Entry 6UTX (X-ray diffraction, 4.05 A resolution (low resolution: residue-level contacts below are approximate; hydrogen-bond / salt-bridge calls are withheld)); this record covers chains AAA and CCC of the 8 polymer chains in the assembly.

[Chain AAA]
Molecule: DNA-directed RNA polymerase subunit alpha
Organism: Escherichia coli
Notes: EC 2.7.7.6
UniProt: P0A7Z4 (RPOA_ECOLI); numbering as in UniProt (aligned over 1-235)
Sequence (242 residues; numbered -6 to 235; the number before each row is that of its first residue; numbers below 1 keep their minus sign (Ala-6 is residue -6)):
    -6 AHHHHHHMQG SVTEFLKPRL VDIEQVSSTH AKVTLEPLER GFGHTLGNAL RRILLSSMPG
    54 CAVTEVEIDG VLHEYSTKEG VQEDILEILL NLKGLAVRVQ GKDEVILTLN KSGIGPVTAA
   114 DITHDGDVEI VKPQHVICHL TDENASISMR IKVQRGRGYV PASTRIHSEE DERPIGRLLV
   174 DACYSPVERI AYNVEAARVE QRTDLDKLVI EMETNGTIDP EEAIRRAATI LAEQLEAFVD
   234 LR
Not modelled in the structure: -6 to 5
Differences from the reference sequence: expression tag (-6 to 0)
Swiss-Prot annotation at these positions:
  - region: Glu162 to Glu165 (Required for interaction with Crp at class II promoters)
  - mutagenesis: Arg45 (R45C: In rpoA112; temperature-sensitive, blocks RNA polymerase assembly), Glu162 to Glu165 (5-fold decrease in CRP-class II promoter-dependent transcription), Glu165 (E165K: 5-fold decrease in CRP-class II promoter-dependent transcription), Arg191 (R191C: In rpoA101; temperature-sensitive)

[Chain CCC]
Molecule: DNA-directed RNA polymerase subunit beta
Organism: Escherichia coli
Notes: EC 2.7.7.6
UniProt: P0A8V4 (RPOB_ECO57); residues 1-1342 here = UniProt positions 1-1342
Sequence (1342 residues; numbered 1 to 1342; the number before each row is that of its first residue):
     1 MVYSYTEKKR IRKDFGKRPQ VLDVPYLLSI QLDSFQKFIE QDPEGQYGLE AAFRSVFPIQ
    61 SYSGNSELQY VSYRLGEPVF DVQECQIRGV TYSAPLRVKL RLVIYEREAP EGTVKDIKEQ
   121 EVYMGEIPLM TDNGTFVING TERVIVSQLH RSPGVFFDSD KGKTHSSGKV LYNARIIPYR
   181 GSWLDFEFDP KDNLFVRIDR RRKLPATIIL RALNYTTEQI LDLFFEKVIF EIRDNKLQME
   241 LVPERLRGET ASFDIEANGK VYVEKGRRIT ARHIRQLEKD DVKLIEVPVE YIAGKVVAKD
   301 YIDESTGELI CAANMELSLD LLAKLSQSGH KRIETLFTND LDHGPYISET LRVDPTNDRL
   361 SALVEIYRMM RPGEPPTREA AESLFENLFF SEDRYDLSAV GRMKFNRSLL REEIEGSGIL
   421 SKDDIIDVMK KLIDIRNGKG EVDDIDHLGN RRIRSVGEMA ENQFRVGLVR VERAVKERLS
   481 LGDLDTLMPQ DMINAKPISA AVKEFFGSSQ LSQFMDQNNP LSEITHKRRI SALGPGGLTR
   541 ERAGFEVRDV HPTHYGRVCP IETPEGPNIG LINSLSVYAQ TNEYGFLETP YRKVTDGVVT
   601 DEIHYLSAIE EGNYVIAQAN SNLDEEGHFV EDLVTCRSKG ESSLFSRDQV DYMDVSTQQV
   661 VSVGASLIPF LEHDDANRAL MGANMQRQAV PTLRADKPLV GTGMERAVAV DSGVTAVAKR
   721 GGVVQYVDAS RIVIKVNEDE MYPGEAGIDI YNLTKYTRSN QNTCINQMPC VSLGEPVERG
   781 DVLADGPSTD LGELALGQNM RVAFMPWNGY NFEDSILVSE RVVQEDRFTT IHIQELACVS
   841 RDTKLGPEEI TADIPNVGEA ALSKLDESGI VYIGAEVTGG DILVGKVTPK GETQLTPEEK
   901 LLRAIFGEKA SDVKDSSLRV PNGVSGTVID VQVFTRDGVE KDKRALEIEE MQLKQAKKDL
   961 SEELQILEAG LFSRIRAVLV AGGVEAEKLD KLPRDRWLEL GLTDEEKQNQ LEQLAEQYDE
  1021 LKHEFEKKLE AKRRKITQGD DLAPGVLKIV KVYLAVKRRI QPGDKMAGRH GNKGVISKIN
  1081 PIEDMPYDEN GTPVDIVLNP LGVPSRMNIG QILETHLGMA AKGIGDKINA MLKQQQEVAK
  1141 LREFIQRAYD LGADVRQKVD LSTFSDEEVM RLAENLRKGM PIATPVFDGA KEAEIKELLK
  1201 LGDLPTSGQI RLYDGRTGEQ FERPVTVGYM YMLKLNHLVD DKMHARSTGS YSLVTQQPLG
  1261 GKAQFGGQRF GEMEVWALEA YGAAYTLQEM LTVKSDDVNG RTKMYKNIVD GNHQMEPGMP
  1321 ESFNVLLKEI RSLGINIELE DE
Not modelled in the structure: 1-2
Swiss-Prot annotation at these positions:
  - modified residue (N6-acetyllysine): Lys1022, Lys1200

[Chain AAA / chain CCC interface]
Contacting residue pairs (71; chain AAA residue first):
  His37(AAA) - Gly1218(CCC)
  Asn41(AAA) - Gly1215(CCC)
  Asn41(AAA) - Arg1216(CCC)
  Asn41(AAA) - Thr1217(CCC)
  Asn41(AAA) - Gly1218(CCC)
  Arg44(AAA) - Glu1083(CCC)
  Arg44(AAA) - Tyr1087(CCC)
  Arg44(AAA) - Gly1215(CCC)
  Arg45(AAA) - Glu1083(CCC)
  Arg45(AAA) - Asp1084(CCC)
  Arg45(AAA) - Gly1215(CCC)
  Arg45(AAA) - Arg1216(CCC)
  Leu48(AAA) - Ile1082(CCC)
  Ser49(AAA) - Glu1083(CCC)
  Leu65(AAA) - Ile873(CCC)
  Leu65(AAA) - Gly874(CCC)
  His66(AAA) - Gly874(CCC)
  His66(AAA) - Thr927(CCC)
  His66(AAA) - Val928(CCC)
  His66(AAA) - Ile929(CCC)
  Tyr68(AAA) - Tyr756(CCC)
  Tyr68(AAA) - Thr927(CCC)
  Tyr68(AAA) - Ile929(CCC)
  Tyr68(AAA) - Ala1055(CCC)
  Tyr68(AAA) - Lys1057(CCC)
  Thr70(AAA) - Ala729(CCC)
  Thr70(AAA) - Ser730(CCC)
  Lys71(AAA) - Asp728(CCC)
  Glu72(AAA) - Tyr726(CCC)
  Glu72(AAA) - Asp728(CCC)
  Gly73(AAA) - Tyr726(CCC)
  Gly73(AAA) - Asp728(CCC)
  Val74(AAA) - Asp728(CCC)
  Val74(AAA) - Ala729(CCC)
  Gln75(AAA) - Val727(CCC)
  Gln75(AAA) - Ala729(CCC)
  Gln75(AAA) - Pro769(CCC)
  Gln75(AAA) - Val771(CCC)
  Gln75(AAA) - Ser772(CCC)
  Gln75(AAA) - Leu773(CCC)
  Asp77(AAA) - Ala729(CCC)
  Asp77(AAA) - Lys755(CCC)
  Asp77(AAA) - Tyr756(CCC)
  Asp77(AAA) - Asn766(CCC)
  Asp77(AAA) - Met768(CCC)
  Glu80(AAA) - Met768(CCC)
  Leu83(AAA) - Arg694(CCC)
  Lys86(AAA) - Asp826(CCC)
  Thr134(AAA) - Tyr726(CCC)
  Thr134(AAA) - Val727(CCC)
  Thr134(AAA) - Leu773(CCC)
  Asp135(AAA) - Tyr726(CCC)
  Tyr152(AAA) - Gln824(CCC)
  Tyr152(AAA) - Asp826(CCC)
  Tyr152(AAA) - Arg1059(CCC)
  Pro154(AAA) - Arg1059(CCC)
  Ser156(AAA) - Arg1059(CCC)
  Ile159(AAA) - Glu876(CCC)
  Arg166(AAA) - Ser863(CCC)
  Asp174(AAA) - Asp826(CCC)
  Asp174(AAA) - Lys1057(CCC)
  Val180(AAA) - Arg821(CCC)
  Glu181(AAA) - Arg821(CCC)
  Arg182(AAA) - Asn1090(CCC)
  Arg182(AAA) - Thr1092(CCC)
  Ala184(AAA) - Asn1090(CCC)
  Ala184(AAA) - Gly1091(CCC)
  Tyr185(AAA) - Tyr1087(CCC)
  Tyr185(AAA) - Gly1218(CCC)
  Asn186(AAA) - Glu1089(CCC)
  Glu206(AAA) - Lys1133(CCC)
Interface residues without a listed pair, chain AAA (40 interface residues in all): Leu79, Ile107, Ala155, Ile168, Ile183, Glu204
Interface residues without a listed pair, chain CCC (46 interface residues in all): Leu693, Val823, Tyr872, Met1085, Tyr1213, Glu1219

[In short]
Chain AAA and chain CCC form an interface of 40 and 46 residues respectively. Curated annotation (UniProt)
lists 6 mutagenesis sites on chain AAA.
Here chain AAA is DNA-directed RNA polymerase subunit alpha and chain CCC is DNA-directed RNA polymerase
subunit beta, both from Escherichia coli. Entry 6UTX (E. coli sigma-S transcription initiation complex with an
empty bubble ("Old" crystal)) was determined by X-ray diffraction (same publication as 6UTV, 6UTW, 6UTY, 6UTZ,
6UU0, 6UU1 and 11 further entries).
